9J3E - chains G and J of the 12 polymer chains in the assembly; structure by electron microscopy, 3.00 A resolution.

Chain G:
Protein: RND efflux system, MexC-like protein
Organism: Klebsiella pneumoniae
UniProt: A0A411AKL2 (A0A411AKL2_KLEPN); residues 1-387 here = UniProt positions 1-387
Amino-acid sequence (395 residues; each row starts with the number of its first residue):
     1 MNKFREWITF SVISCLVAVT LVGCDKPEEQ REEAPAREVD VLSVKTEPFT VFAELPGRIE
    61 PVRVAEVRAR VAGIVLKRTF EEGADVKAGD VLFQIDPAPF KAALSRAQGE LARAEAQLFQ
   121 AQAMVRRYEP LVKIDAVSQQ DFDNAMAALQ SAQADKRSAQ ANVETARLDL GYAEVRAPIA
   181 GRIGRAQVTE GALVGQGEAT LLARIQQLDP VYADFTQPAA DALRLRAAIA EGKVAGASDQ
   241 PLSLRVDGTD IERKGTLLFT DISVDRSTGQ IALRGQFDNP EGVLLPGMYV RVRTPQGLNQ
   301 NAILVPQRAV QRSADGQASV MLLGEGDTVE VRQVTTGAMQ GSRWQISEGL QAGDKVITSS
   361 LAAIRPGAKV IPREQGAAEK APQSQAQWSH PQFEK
Not modelled in the structure: 1-35, 374-395
Construct notes: expression tag (388-395)

Chain J:
Protein: Efflux pump membrane transporter
Organism: Klebsiella pneumoniae
UniProt: A0A411AKL6 (A0A411AKL6_KLEPN); residues 1-1044 here = UniProt positions 1-1044
Amino-acid sequence (1044 residues; each row starts with the number of its first residue):
     1 MPLFFIRRPN FAWVVALFIS LGGLLVIPFL PVAQYPNVAP PQITVTATYP GASAQVLTDS
    61 VTSVIEEELN GAKNLLYFES TSNANGIAEI TVTFQPGTDP ELAQVDVQNR LKKAEARMPQ
   121 AVLTLGIQTE QATAGFLLIY SLRYKDGDKN ANTTALADYA VRNVNNEIRR LPGVGKLQFF
   181 DSEAAMRVWI DPQKLVGYGL SIDDVNNAIR TQNVQVPAGA FGSTPGSSEQ ELTATLTVKG
   241 TLDNPEEFAA IVLRANQDGS RLTLGDVARI EVGSQDYNFG SRQDGKPAVA AAVQLSPGAN
   301 AIQTAEAVKQ RLTELSANFP DNVEFSVPYD TSRFVDVAID KVIMTLIEAM VLVFLVMFLF
   361 LQNVRYTLIP SIVVPVCLLG TLTFMYLLGF SVNMMTMFGM VLAIGILVDD AIVVVENVER
   421 IMAEEGLAPV PATIKAMGQV SGAIIGITLV LSAVFLPLAF MAGSVGVIYQ QFSLSLAVSI
   481 LFSGFLALTF TPALCATLLK PIPVGHHEKT GFFGWFNRKF TSLTSRYTKL NDKLVPRAGR
   541 VMFIYLGVVV LMGFLYMRLP ESFVPVEDQG YMIVDIQLPP GATRERTSAA GGELESFLMA
   601 REAVQTTFLV LGFSFSGMGE NAAIAFPLLK DWSERDSSQS PEAESAAVNQ HFANLDDGAI
   661 MAVPPPPVEG LGNSGGFALR LQDRAGLGRD ALLAARDEVL GKVNGNPKFL YAMMEGLAEA
   721 PQLRLVIDRE QARTLGVSFE AISSALSTAF GSSVINDFAN AGRQQRVVVQ AEQAERMTPE
   781 SVLRLHVPND SGSLVPLSAF VTTSWEEGPV QVARYNGYPS IRIAGDAAPG VSTGEAMLEL
   841 ERIAAELPEG IGYEWTGLSY QERVASGQAT MLFALAITVV FLLLVALYES WAIPLTVMLI
   901 VPVGALGAVL AVTAIGLPND VYFKVGLITV IGLAAKNAIL IVEFAKDLWE DGYSLRDAAV
   961 EAARLRFRPI IMTSMAFMLG VVPLAIATGA GAASQRALGT GVLGGMLSAT MLGVIFVPIF
  1021 FVWVLSLLRT KPQQTDNHPL HKAE
Not modelled in the structure: 1033-1044
Residues lining bound ligands: 1-(naphthalen-1-ylmethyl)piperazine (A1EAN): Phe136, Ile139, Phe180, Tyr329, Tyr571, Phe613, Phe615, Phe626

Chain G / chain J interface:
Pairs across the interface (8):
  Arg58(G) - Thr734(J)
  Arg58(G) - Leu735(J)
  Asp247(G) - Asp728(J)
  Asp247(G) - Gln731(J)
  Tyr289(G) - Glu730(J)
  Tyr289(G) - Gln731(J)
  Arg291(G) - Asp728(J)  salt bridge
  Arg291(G) - Glu730(J)
Other interface residues (no listed pair), chain G (5 interface residues in all): Gly248
Other interface residues (no listed pair), chain J (6 interface residues in all): Thr802

Summary:
Chain G and chain J form an interface of 5 and 6 residues respectively; the contacts include 1 salt bridge.
The salt-bridged pair is Arg291(G)-Asp728(J). Ligands of chain J: 1-(naphthalen-1-ylmethyl)piperazine.
Chain G is RND efflux system, MexC-like protein and chain J is Efflux pump membrane transporter, both from
Klebsiella pneumoniae; the structure, Cryo-EM structure of TMexCD1-TOprJ1 in complex with
1-(1-naphthylmethyl)piperazine, was determined by electron microscopy.
